PDB entry 2Q7R | X-ray diffraction, 4.00 A resolution | chains A and B of the 3 polymer chains in the assembly

== Chain A (and B) ==
Name: Arachidonate 5-lipoxygenase-activating protein
Organism: Homo sapiens
Notes: chain B of this document is another copy of the same molecule, construct and numbering; everything in this record applies to it too
UniProtKB: P20292 (AL5AP_HUMAN); residues 1-161 here = UniProt positions 1-161
Chain sequence (161 residues; row label = number of the first residue in the row):
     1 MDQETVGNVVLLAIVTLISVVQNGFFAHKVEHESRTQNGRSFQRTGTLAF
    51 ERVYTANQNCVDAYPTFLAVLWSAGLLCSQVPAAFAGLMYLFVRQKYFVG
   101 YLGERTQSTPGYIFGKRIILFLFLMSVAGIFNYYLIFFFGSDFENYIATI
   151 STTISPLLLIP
Not modelled in the structure: 141-161 (chain B: 149-161)
Construct notes: modified residue (1, 89, 125); engineered mutation Ala148 (Lys in P20292)
Modified / non-standard residues: Mse1 (selenomethionine; parent Met); Mse89 (selenomethionine; parent Met); Mse125 (selenomethionine; parent Met)
Small-molecule neighbours:
  - 3CS (3-[3-(3,3-dimethylbutanoyl)-1-(4-iodobenzyl)-5-(quinolin-2-ylmethoxy)-1H-indol-2-yl]-2,2-dimethylpropanoic acid), molecule 1: Val20, Val21, Asn23, Gly24, Phe25, Ala27, His28, Asn57, Val61
  - 3CS, molecule 2: Asp62, Ala63, Thr66, Tyr112, Phe114, Gly115, Lys116, Ile119, Leu120, Phe123

== Chain A / chain B interface ==
Residue-residue contacts (44; chain A residue first):
  Glu51(A) - Arg44(B)  salt bridge
  Arg52(A) - Ser41(B)
  Tyr54(A) - Arg44(B)
  Thr55(A) - Arg44(B)
  Gln58(A) - Gln58(B)
  Asn59(A) - Phe42(B)
  Asp62(A) - Gln58(B)  hydrogen bond
  Asp62(A) - Val61(B)
  Pro65(A) - Tyr64(B)  hydrophobic
  Thr66(A) - Val20(B)
  Thr66(A) - Asn23(B)  hydrogen bond
  Ala69(A) - Val20(B)  hydrophobic
  Val70(A) - Val20(B)  hydrophobic
  Leu76(A) - Mse1(B)
  Leu77(A) - Ala13(B)  hydrophobic
  Tyr101(A) - Phe42(B)  hydrogen bond (side chain-backbone)
  Ser108(A) - Ser41(B)
  Pro110(A) - Arg35(B)
  Pro110(A) - Ser41(B)
  Pro110(A) - Phe42(B)
  Gly111(A) - Glu31(B)
  Gly111(A) - Arg35(B)
  Gly111(A) - Phe42(B)
  Tyr112(A) - Ala27(B)
  Tyr112(A) - Val30(B)
  Tyr112(A) - Glu31(B)  hydrogen bond (backbone-side chain)
  Tyr112(A) - Phe42(B)  hydrophobic
  Tyr112(A) - Asn57(B)  hydrogen bond
  Ile113(A) - Glu31(B)
  Phe123(A) - Leu17(B)  hydrophobic
  Phe123(A) - Val20(B)  hydrophobic
  Phe123(A) - Val21(B)  hydrophobic
  Ser126(A) - Leu17(B)
  Ile130(A) - Val10(B)  hydrophobic
  Ile130(A) - Ile14(B)  hydrophobic
  Tyr133(A) - Gln3(B)  hydrogen bond (backbone-side chain)
  Tyr133(A) - Val6(B)  hydrophobic
  Tyr133(A) - Gly7(B)
  Tyr133(A) - Val10(B)  hydrophobic
  Tyr134(A) - Val10(B)
  Tyr134(A) - Leu11(B)
  Tyr134(A) - Ile14(B)
  Ile136(A) - Gln3(B)
  Phe137(A) - Gln3(B)
Other interface residues (no listed pair), chain A (29 interface residues in all): Phe42, Arg44, Ser73
Other interface residues (no listed pair), chain B (26 interface residues in all): Phe26, Gly39, Tyr54

== Overview ==
Chain A and chain B form an interface of 29 and 26 residues respectively; the contacts include 6 hydrogen
bonds and 1 salt bridge. Polar contacts include Glu51(A)-Arg44(B), Asp62(A)-Gln58(B) and Thr66(A)-Asn23(B).
Chain A binds compound 3CS.
Both chains are Arachidonate 5-lipoxygenase-activating protein (Homo sapiens). Entry 2Q7R (Crystal structure
of human FLAP with an iodinated analog of MK-591) was determined by X-ray diffraction (same publication as
2Q7M).
